2NO1 - chains A and B; structure by X-ray diffraction, 1.91 A resolution.

Chain A (and B):
Name: deoxycytidine kinase
Source organism: Homo sapiens
Notes: EC 2.7.1.74; chain B of this document is another copy of the same molecule, construct and numbering; everything in this record applies to it too
UniProt: P27707 (DCK_HUMAN); numbering as in UniProt (aligned over 1-260)
Amino-acid sequence (280 residues; each row starts with the number of its first residue; numbers below 1 keep their minus sign (Met-19 is residue -19)):
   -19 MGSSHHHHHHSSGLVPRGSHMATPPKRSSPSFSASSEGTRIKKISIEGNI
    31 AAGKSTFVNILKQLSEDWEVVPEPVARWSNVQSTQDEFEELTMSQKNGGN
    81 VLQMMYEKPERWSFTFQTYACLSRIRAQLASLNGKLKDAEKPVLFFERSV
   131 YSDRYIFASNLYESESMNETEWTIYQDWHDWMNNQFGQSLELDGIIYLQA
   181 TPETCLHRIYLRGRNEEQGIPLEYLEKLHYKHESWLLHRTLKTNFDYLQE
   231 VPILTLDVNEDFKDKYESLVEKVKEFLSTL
Disordered / not traced: -19 to 18, 167-168 (chain B: -19 to 19, 64-76, 222, 243-245)
Sequence notes: cloning artifact (-19 to 0); engineered mutation Ser9 (Cys in P27707), Ser45 (Cys in P27707), Ser59 (Cys in P27707), Ser146 (Cys in P27707)
Curated features (UniProtKB/Swiss-Prot):
  - active site: Glu127 (Proton acceptor)
  - binding site (ATP): Gly28 to Thr36, Arg188 to Arg192, Glu240 to Phe242
  - binding site (substrate): Glu53, Tyr86, Gln97, Arg128, Asp133, Glu197
  - modified residue: Ser11 (Phosphoserine), Ser15 (Phosphoserine), Thr72 (Phosphothreonine), Ser74 (Phosphoserine)
  - mutagenesis: Ser74 (S74A: 4.5-fold increase in Km), Ala100 (A100V: Strongly increased catalytic efficiency towards deoxycytidine; when associated with M-104 and A-133), Arg104 (R104L: Strongly increased catalytic efficiency towards deoxythymidine; when associated with A-133; R104M: Strongly increased catalytic efficiency towards deoxycytidine ...), Asp133 (D133A: Strongly increased catalytic efficiency towards deoxycytidine; when associated with V-100 and M-104. Strongly increased catalytic efficiency towards deoxythymidine; when associated with L-104)

How chain A and chain B interact:
Residue-residue contacts (59):
  Arg57(A) - Asp157(B)  salt bridge
  Val61(A) - Thr153(B)
  Val61(A) - Ile154(B)  hydrophobic
  Gln62(A) - Thr153(B)
  Gln62(A) - Asp157(B)
  Ser63(A) - Thr153(B)
  Ser63(A) - Asp157(B)
  Thr64(A) - Asp160(B)
  Gly79(A) - Thr150(B)
  Val81(A) - Ile154(B)  hydrophobic
  Met84(A) - Thr150(B)
  Glu90(A) - Arg91(B)  hydrogen bond (backbone-side chain)
  Arg91(A) - Glu90(B)  hydrogen bond (side chain-backbone)
  Arg91(A) - Arg91(B)
  Arg91(A) - Glu151(B)  salt bridge
  Trp92(A) - Asn148(B)
  Trp92(A) - Glu151(B)
  Phe94(A) - Thr95(B)
  Phe94(A) - Thr98(B)
  Thr95(A) - Phe94(B)
  Thr95(A) - Ile154(B)
  Tyr99(A) - Ile154(B)  hydrophobic
  Tyr99(A) - Asp157(B)  hydrogen bond
  Leu102(A) - Trp158(B)
  Leu102(A) - Trp161(B)  hydrophobic
  Ile105(A) - Trp161(B)  hydrophobic
  Arg106(A) - Asp157(B)  salt bridge
  Arg106(A) - Trp161(B)
  Leu109(A) - Trp161(B)  hydrophobic
  Leu109(A) - Gln165(B)
  Asn148(A) - Trp92(B)
  Thr150(A) - Gly79(B)
  Glu151(A) - Arg91(B)  salt bridge
  Glu151(A) - Trp92(B)
  Thr153(A) - Val61(B)
  Thr153(A) - Gln62(B)
  Thr153(A) - Ser63(B)
  Ile154(A) - Val61(B)  hydrophobic
  Ile154(A) - Thr95(B)
  Ile154(A) - Tyr99(B)  hydrophobic
  Asp157(A) - Arg57(B)  salt bridge
  Asp157(A) - Ser63(B)
  Asp157(A) - Tyr99(B)  hydrogen bond
  Asp157(A) - Arg106(B)  salt bridge
  Trp158(A) - Leu102(B)
  Trp158(A) - Trp158(B)
  Trp158(A) - Met162(B)
  Trp161(A) - Leu102(B)  hydrophobic
  Trp161(A) - Ile105(B)  hydrophobic
  Trp161(A) - Arg106(B)
  Trp161(A) - Leu109(B)  hydrophobic
  Trp161(A) - Met162(B)  hydrophobic
  Trp161(A) - Phe166(B)  hydrophobic
  Met162(A) - Trp161(B)  hydrophobic
  Met162(A) - Met162(B)  hydrophobic
  Gln165(A) - Phe166(B)
  Phe166(A) - Trp161(B)  hydrophobic
  Phe166(A) - Gln165(B)
  Phe166(A) - Phe166(B)  hydrophobic
Other interface residues (no listed pair), chain A (30 interface residues in all): Thr98
Other interface residues (no listed pair), chain B (31 interface residues in all): Val81, Met84, Gln156

Summary:
The interface between chain A and chain B involves 30 residues on one side and 31 on the other, with 4
hydrogen bonds and 6 salt bridges. Among the polar pairs are Arg57(A)-Asp157(B), Arg91(A)-Glu151(B) and
Arg106(A)-Asp157(B).
Both chains are deoxycytidine kinase (Homo sapiens). Entry 2NO1 (C4S dCK variant of dCK in complex with
D-dC+ADP) was determined by X-ray diffraction together with 2NO0, 2NO6 and 2NO7 from the same study.
